8Z4X - chains C and B of the 5 polymer chains in the assembly; structure by electron microscopy, 3.40 A resolution.

[Chain C (and B)]
Molecule: Spike glycoprotein
Source organism: Severe acute respiratory syndrome coronavirus 2
Notes: chain B of this document is another copy of the same molecule, construct and numbering; everything in this record applies to it too
UniProtKB: P0DTC2 (SPIKE_SARS2); residues 1-1208 here = UniProt positions 1-1208
Sequence (1288 residues; numbered 1 to 1288; the number before each row is that of its first residue):
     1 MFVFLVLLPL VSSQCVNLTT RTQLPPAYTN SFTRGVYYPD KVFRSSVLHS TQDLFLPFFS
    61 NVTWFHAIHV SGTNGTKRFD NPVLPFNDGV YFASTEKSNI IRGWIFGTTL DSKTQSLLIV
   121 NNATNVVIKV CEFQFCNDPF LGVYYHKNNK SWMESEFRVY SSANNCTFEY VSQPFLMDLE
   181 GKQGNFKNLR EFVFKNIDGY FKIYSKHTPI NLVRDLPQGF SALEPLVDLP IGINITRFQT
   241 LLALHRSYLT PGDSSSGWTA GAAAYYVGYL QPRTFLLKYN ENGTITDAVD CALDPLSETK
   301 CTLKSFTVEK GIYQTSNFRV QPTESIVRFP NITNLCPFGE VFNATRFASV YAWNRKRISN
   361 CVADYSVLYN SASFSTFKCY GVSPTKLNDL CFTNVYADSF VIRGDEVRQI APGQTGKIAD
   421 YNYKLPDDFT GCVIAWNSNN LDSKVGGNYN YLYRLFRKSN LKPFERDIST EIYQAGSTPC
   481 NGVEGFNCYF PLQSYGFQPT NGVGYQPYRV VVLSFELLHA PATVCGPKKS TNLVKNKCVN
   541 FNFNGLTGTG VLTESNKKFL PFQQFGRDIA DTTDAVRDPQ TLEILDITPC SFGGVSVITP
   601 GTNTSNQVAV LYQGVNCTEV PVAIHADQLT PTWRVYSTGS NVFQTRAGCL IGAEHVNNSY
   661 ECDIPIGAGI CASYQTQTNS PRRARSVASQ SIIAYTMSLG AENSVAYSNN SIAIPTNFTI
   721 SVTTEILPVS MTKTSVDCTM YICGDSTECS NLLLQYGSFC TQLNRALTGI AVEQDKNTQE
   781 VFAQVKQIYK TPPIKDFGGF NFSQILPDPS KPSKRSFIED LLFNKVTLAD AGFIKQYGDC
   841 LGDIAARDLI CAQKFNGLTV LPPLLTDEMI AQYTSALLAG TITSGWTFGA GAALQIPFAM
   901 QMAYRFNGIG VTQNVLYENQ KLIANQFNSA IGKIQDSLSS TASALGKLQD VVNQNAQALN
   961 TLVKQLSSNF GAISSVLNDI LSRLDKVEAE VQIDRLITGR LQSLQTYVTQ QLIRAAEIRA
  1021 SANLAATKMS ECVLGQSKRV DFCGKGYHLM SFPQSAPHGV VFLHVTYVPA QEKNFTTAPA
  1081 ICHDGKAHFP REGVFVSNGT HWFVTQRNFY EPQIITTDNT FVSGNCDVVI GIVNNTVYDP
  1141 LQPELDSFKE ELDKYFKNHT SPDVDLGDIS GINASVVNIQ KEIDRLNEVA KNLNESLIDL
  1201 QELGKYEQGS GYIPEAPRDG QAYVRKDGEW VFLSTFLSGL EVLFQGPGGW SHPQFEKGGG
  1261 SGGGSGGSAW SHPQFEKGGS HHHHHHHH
Unresolved in the structure: 1-13, 70-76, 245-253, 622-628, 638, 677-688, 828-853, 1149-1288 (chain B: 1-13, 622-639, 677-688, 828-853, 1149-1288)
Cystine bridges: C15-C136, C131-C166, C291-C301, C336-C361, C379-C432, C391-C525, C480-C488, C538-C590, C617-C649, C662-C671, C738-C760, C743-C749, C1032-C1043, C1082-C1126
Covalently attached groups: N-acetylglucosamine (NAG) linked to N17, N61, N122, N149, N165, N234, N282, N331, N343, N616, N657, N709, N717, N801, N1074, N1098, N1134
Differences from the reference sequence: variant G614 (Asp in P0DTC2); expression tag (1209-1288)

[How chain C and chain B interact]
Pairs across the interface - 148 pairs, chain C then chain B:
  N317(C) with D737(B)
  R319(C) with M740(B), hydrogen bond; D745(B), salt bridge
  G381(C) with L984(B)
  V382(C) with R983(B)
  S383(C) with R983(B), hydrogen bond (backbone-backbone); L984(B); D985(B), hydrogen bond (side chain-backbone); E988(B), hydrogen bond
  T385(C) with D985(B), hydrogen bond
  K386(C) with S982(B); R983(B)
  L390(C) with R983(B)
  N394(C) with Y200(B)
  Y396(C) with Y200(B), hydrogen bond; P230(B)
  K462(C) with D198(B), salt bridge
  L517(C) with R983(B)
  L518(C) with D979(B)
  P521(C) with K41(B)
  L546(C) with D979(B)
  T547(C) with N978(B), hydrogen bond (backbone-side chain)
  G548(C) with N978(B)
  K557(C) with F43(B)
  F559(C) with F43(B), hydrophobic
  L560(C) with E224(B)
  F562(C) with K41(B); E224(B); P225(B)
  Q563(C) with K41(B), hydrogen bond (side chain-backbone); V42(B); F43(B)
  Q564(C) with K41(B)
  F565(C) with F43(B), hydrogen bond (backbone-backbone)
  G566(C) with F43(B)
  R567(C) with V42(B); F43(B), hydrogen bond (backbone-backbone)
  I569(C) with V47(B), hydrophobic
  A570(C) with V963(B)
  D571(C) with S967(B); S975(B)
  T572(C) with F855(B)
  P589(C) with F855(B), hydrophobic
  F592(C) with D737(B); M740(B), hydrophobic; G857(B); T859(B)
  Q613(C) with L861(B)
  R646(C) with T866(B)
  A647(C) with P862(B), hydrophobic
  P665(C) with L864(B), hydrophobic
  A668(C) with P863(B), hydrogen bond (backbone-backbone); L864(B); T866(B)
  G669(C) with L864(B), hydrogen bond (backbone-backbone); M869(B)
  T696(C) with M869(B)
  M697(C) with L865(B), hydrophobic; M869(B)
  L699(C) with I788(B); M869(B); Q872(B); Y873(B)
  G700(C) with K786(B)
  A701(C) with K786(B); Q787(B); I788(B), hydrogen bond (backbone-backbone)
  E702(C) with I788(B); K790(B)
  N703(C) with Q787(B); I788(B), hydrogen bond (backbone-backbone); Y789(B); K790(B), hydrogen bond (backbone-backbone)
  S704(C) with K790(B)
  V705(C) with Y789(B), hydrophobic; Q895(B)
  A706(C) with Q895(B)
  Y707(C) with P792(B), hydrophobic; D796(B), hydrogen bond (side chain-backbone); F797(B); I896(B); P897(B), hydrophobic; F898(B), hydrogen bond (side chain-backbone)
  S708(C) with P897(B)
  N709(C) with D796(B); P897(B)
  S711(C) with Q895(B); I896(B); P897(B)
  I712(C) with Q895(B)
  A713(C) with L894(B); Q895(B), hydrogen bond (backbone-backbone)
  P715(C) with L894(B)
  Q957(C) with R765(B), hydrogen bond
  T961(C) with Q762(B)
  Q965(C) with F759(B); Q762(B)
  S968(C) with Q755(B); G757(B)
  N969(C) with Q755(B), hydrogen bond (backbone-backbone)
  F970(C) with Q755(B), hydrogen bond (backbone-backbone)
  G971(C) with Q755(B)
  R995(C) with D994(B), salt bridge
  Q1002(C) with Q1002(B)
  S1003(C) with F759(B)
  T1006(C) with Q762(B); Q1005(B)
  T1009(C) with T1009(B)
  Q1010(C) with L1012(B)
  I1013(C) with L1012(B), hydrophobic
  E1017(C) with R1019(B), salt bridge
  K1038(C) with K1038(B)
  R1039(C) with T1027(B); E1031(B), salt bridge; R1039(B)
  V1040(C) with S1030(B); L1034(B); G1035(B)
  D1041(C) with S1030(B); L1034(B)
  G1046(C) with A890(B)
  Y1047(C) with W886(B), hydrogen bond; A890(B), hydrophobic
  V1068(C) with A890(B)
  E1072(C) with L894(B)
  N1074(C) with Q895(B), hydrogen bond
  T1077(C) with M900(B), hydrogen bond
  A1078(C) with M900(B)
  P1079(C) with M900(B); Y917(B)
  F1089(C) with Q913(B); Y917(B), hydrophobic
  P1090(C) with Q913(B), hydrogen bond (backbone-side chain)
  V1094(C) with Y904(B)
  R1107(C) with Y904(B)
  F1121(C) with T912(B)
  S1123(C) with N914(B), hydrogen bond; E918(B); E1111(B), hydrogen bond
  G1124(C) with E918(B)
  V1128(C) with E918(B)
  V1129(C) with Y917(B)
  I1130(C) with Q920(B); K921(B)
  L1141(C) with L1141(B), hydrophobic; E1144(B)
  L1145(C) with F1148(B), hydrophobic
  F1148(C) with F1148(B), hydrophobic
Other interface residues (no listed pair), chain C (113 interface residues in all): R357, P384, T430, E465, H519, A520, G545, T549, K558, I666, G667, I670, C671, F1042, K1045, P1069, G1093, D1139
Other interface residues (no listed pair), chain B (99 interface residues in all): Y38, D40, F168, N234, N282, G283, Y756, S758, I882, T883, T887, G889, G891, A892, A893, N907, L981, L1001, L1145

[Overview]
Chain C and chain B form an interface of 113 and 99 residues respectively, with 27 hydrogen bonds and 5 salt
bridges. Polar pairs include R319(C)-D745(B), K462(C)-D198(B) and R995(C)-D994(B). Covalently linked
N-acetylglucosamine: at N17(C), N61(C), N122(C), N149(C), N165(C) and N234(C) and 11 more.
Chain C and chain B are both Spike glycoprotein (Severe acute respiratory syndrome coronavirus 2); the
structure, Cryo-EM structure of SARS-CoV-2 D614G S with two ACE2 receptors binding (RB2) in prefusion
conformation, was determined by electron microscopy together with 8Z3W, 8Z64, 8Z6A, 8Z7B and 8Z7P from the
same study.
